1ZAA - chains A and C of the 3 polymer chains in the assembly; structure by X-ray diffraction, 2.10 A resolution.

# Chain A
Molecule: 11-nt DNA strand
Sequence (11 nucleotides; row label = number of the first residue in the row):
     1 AGCGTGGGCG T

# Chain C
Protein: Protein (ZIF268)
Organism: Mus musculus
Reference sequence: P08046 (EGR1_MOUSE); residues 1-87 here correspond to UniProt positions 332-418 (UniProt number = residue number + 331)
Sequence (87 residues; row label = number of the first residue in the row):
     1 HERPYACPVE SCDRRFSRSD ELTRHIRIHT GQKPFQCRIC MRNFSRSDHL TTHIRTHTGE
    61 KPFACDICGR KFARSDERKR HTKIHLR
Not modelled in the structure: 1-2
UniProt features mapped onto this chain:
  - zinc finger: Tyr-5 to His-29 (C2H2-type 1), Phe-35 to His-57 (C2H2-type 2), Phe-63 to His-85 (C2H2-type 3)
  - site (Interaction with DNA): Arg-3, Arg-14, Arg-18, Arg-24, Arg-42, Arg-46, Arg-70, Arg-74, Arg-80
Metal / ion sites: Zn2+ site 1: Cys-7, Cys-12, His-25, His-29; Zn2+ site 2: Cys-37, Cys-40, His-53, His-57; Zn2+ site 3: Cys-65, Cys-68, His-81, His-85
What the authors report for this chain:
  - binding site for the 11-nt DNA strand (chain A): Arg-3, Arg-14, Arg-18, Arg-24, His-25, Arg-42, Ser-45, Arg-46, His-49, His-53, Arg-70, Arg-74, Arg-80, Arg-87
  - specificity-determining residues: His-49
  - contacts within the chain: Pro-4/Tyr-5 (hydrophobic contact), Arg-18/Asp-20, His-25/Ile-28 (backbone contact), Arg-27/Ser-45, Thr-30/Gln-32 (hydrogen bond), Cys-37/Ile-39 (hydrogen bond), Arg-46/Asp-48, Arg-55/Ala-73 (hydrogen bond), Cys-65/Ile-67 (hydrogen bond), Cys-65/Cys-68 (hydrogen bond), Arg-74/Asp-76
  - binding site for the 11-nt DNA strand: Ser-75
  - Zn2+ coordination: Cys-7, Cys-12, His-25, His-29, His-53

# Chain A / chain C interface
Contacting residue pairs (34):
  DA1(A) / Arg-70(C)  sugar contact
  DA1(A) / Arg-80(C)  hydrogen bond to the base
  DG2(A) / Arg-70(C)  salt bridge to the phosphate
  DG2(A) / Glu-77(C)  sugar contact
  DG2(A) / Arg-80(C)  hydrogen bond to the base
  DC3(A) / Thr-56(C)  phosphate contact
  DC3(A) / Arg-74(C)  sugar contact
  DC3(A) / Arg-80(C)  base contact
  DG4(A) / Arg-42(C)  phosphate contact
  DG4(A) / His-53(C)  salt bridge to the phosphate
  DG4(A) / Arg-74(C)  hydrogen bond to the base
  DT5(A) / Arg-42(C)  salt bridge to the phosphate
  DT5(A) / Phe-44(C)  phosphate contact
  DT5(A) / His-49(C)  stacking on the base
  DT5(A) / Thr-52(C)  base contact
  DT5(A) / Arg-74(C)  hydrogen bond to the base
  DG6(A) / Ile-28(C)  phosphate contact
  DG6(A) / Ser-45(C)  hydrogen bond to the phosphate
  DG6(A) / Arg-46(C)  base contact
  DG6(A) / His-49(C)  hydrogen bond to the base
  DG7(A) / Arg-14(C)  salt bridge to the phosphate
  DG7(A) / Arg-24(C)  base contact
  DG7(A) / His-25(C)  salt bridge to the phosphate
  DG7(A) / Arg-46(C)  hydrogen bond to the base
  DG8(A) / Arg-3(C)  salt bridge to the phosphate
  DG8(A) / Phe-16(C)  phosphate contact
  DG8(A) / Glu-21(C)  sugar contact
  DG8(A) / Arg-24(C)  hydrogen bond to the base
  DG8(A) / Arg-46(C)  base contact
  DC9(A) / Arg-18(C)  sugar contact
  DC9(A) / Glu-21(C)  base contact
  DC9(A) / Arg-24(C)  base contact
  DG10(A) / Arg-18(C)  hydrogen bond to the base
  DT11(A) / Arg-18(C)  base contact
Also at the interface, not in a pair above, chain C (23 interface residues in all): Ser-17, Asp-20, Lys-33

# In short
Chain A and chain C form an interface of 11 and 23 residues respectively, with 9 hydrogen bonds, 6 salt
bridges and 1 aromatic stacking contact. Among the polar pairs are DA1(A)/Arg-80(C), DG2(A)/Arg-80(C) and
DG4(A)/Arg-74(C). From the paper: a binding site for the 11-nt DNA strand (chain A) at Arg-3(C), Arg-14(C) and
Arg-18(C) among others; a binding site for the 11-nt DNA strand at Ser-75(C).
Chain A is an 11-nt DNA strand and chain C is Protein (ZIF268) (Mus musculus); the structure, Zinc finger-DNA
recognition: crystal structure of a ZIF268-DNA complex at 2.1 angstroms, was determined by X-ray diffraction.
